4FL8 - chains A and C of the 4 polymer chains in the assembly; structure by X-ray diffraction, 1.20 A resolution.

== Chain A ==
Protein: HIV-1 protease
Organism: Human immunodeficiency virus 1
Notes: EC 3.4.23.16
UniProtKB: P03367 (POL_HV1BR); residues 1-99 here correspond to UniProt positions 501-599 (UniProt number = residue number + 500)
Sequence (99 residues; each row starts with the number of its first residue):
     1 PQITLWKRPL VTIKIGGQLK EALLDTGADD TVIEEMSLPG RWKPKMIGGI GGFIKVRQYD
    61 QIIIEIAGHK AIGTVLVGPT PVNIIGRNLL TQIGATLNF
Sequence notes: engineered mutation Lys7 (Gln507 in P03367), Ile33 (Leu533 in P03367), Ile63 (Leu563 in P03367), Ala67 (Cys567 in P03367), Ala95 (Cys595 in P03367)
Curated features (UniProtKB/Swiss-Prot):
  - region (Dimerization of protease): Pro1 to Leu5, Gly49 to Lys55, Asn88 to Gly94, Thr96 to Phe99
  - active site: Asp25 (For protease activity)
  - site: Phe99 (Cleavage)
Reported in the primary citation:
  - catalytic residues: Asp25
  - binding site for heptapeptide (chain C): Asp25 to Asp30, Val32, Ile47, Gly48 to Ile50
  - contacts within the chain: Val32-Ile47 (hydrophobic contact), Val32-Leu76 (hydrophobic contact), Val32-Thr80 (hydrophobic contact), Val32-Ile84 (hydrophobic contact), Ile47-Val56 (hydrophobic contact), Ile47-Leu76 (hydrophobic contact)
  - self-association interface (contacts with another copy of this molecule); pairs are residue here / residue on that copy: Val32-Ile50 (hydrophobic contact), Ile47-Ile50 (hydrophobic contact)

== Chain C ==
Protein: heptapeptide
Organism: Human immunodeficiency virus 1
Sequence (7 residues; numbered 261 to 267; the number before each row is that of its first residue):
   261 QIXIEIA
Modified / non-standard residues: IL0 ((2S,3S)-2-amino-3-methylpentane-1,1-diol) at position 263

== How chain A and chain C interact ==
Residue-residue contacts - 18 pairs, chain A then chain C:
  Arg8(A) with Ile266(C)
  Leu23(A) with Ile264(C), hydrophobic
  Asp25(A) with IL0_263(C); Ile264(C), hydrogen bond (side chain-backbone)
  Gly27(A) with Gln261(C); IL0_263(C), hydrogen bond (backbone-backbone)
  Ala28(A) with Gln261(C); Ile262(C), hydrophobic; IL0_263(C)
  Asp29(A) with Gln261(C), hydrogen bond (backbone-backbone)
  Asp30(A) with Ile262(C)
  Ile47(A) with Ile262(C), hydrophobic
  Gly48(A) with Gln261(C); Ile262(C), hydrogen bond (backbone-backbone)
  Gly49(A) with Ile262(C)
  Ile50(A) with IL0_263(C)
  Thr80(A) with Ile264(C)
  Ile84(A) with Ile264(C), hydrophobic
Other interface residues (no listed pair), chain A (16 interface residues in all): Val32, Pro81, Val82
Other interface residues (no listed pair), chain C (7 interface residues in all): Glu265, Ala267

== In short ==
16 residues of chain A face 7 of chain C across their interface; the contacts include 4 hydrogen bonds. Polar
contacts include Asp25(A)-Ile264(C), Gly27(A)-IL0_263(C) and Asp29(A)-Gln261(C). Curated annotation (UniProt)
lists active-site residue Asp25(A) on chain A. The paper reports the catalytic residue Asp25(A); a binding
site for heptapeptide (chain C) at Asp25(A), Val32(A) and Ile47(A) among others.
Chain A is HIV-1 protease and chain C is heptapeptide, both from Human immunodeficiency virus 1; the
structure, HIV-1 protease complexed with gem-diol-amine tetrahedral intermediate, was determined by X-ray
diffraction, deposited together with 4FLG and 4FM6.
